Entry 6X8J (X-ray diffraction, 2.60 A resolution); this record covers chains A and B of the 6 polymer chains in the assembly.

[Chain A (and B)]
Name: Caspase-7
Organism: Homo sapiens
Notes: EC 3.4.22.60; fragment: p20; chain B of this document is another copy of the same molecule, construct and numbering; everything in this record applies to it too
UniProtKB: P55210 (CASP7_HUMAN), isoform P55210-3; residues 1-198 here correspond to UniProt positions 34-231 (UniProt number = residue number + 33)
Amino-acid sequence (198 residues; row label = number of the first residue in the row):
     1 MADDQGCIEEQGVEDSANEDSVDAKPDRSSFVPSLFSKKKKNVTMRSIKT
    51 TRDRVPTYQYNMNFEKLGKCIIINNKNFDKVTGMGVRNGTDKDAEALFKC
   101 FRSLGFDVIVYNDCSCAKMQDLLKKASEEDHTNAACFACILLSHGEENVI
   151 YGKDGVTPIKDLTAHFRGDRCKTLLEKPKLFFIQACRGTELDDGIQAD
Disordered / not traced: 1-56, 197-198

[Interface between chain A and chain B]
Residue-residue contacts (4; chain A residue first):
  L175(A) - I195(B)  hydrophobic
  L175(A) - Q196(B)
  I195(A) - L175(B)  hydrophobic
  Q196(A) - L175(B)
Interface residues without a listed pair, chain A (5 interface residues in all): G168, D169
Interface residues without a listed pair, chain B (5 interface residues in all): G168, D169

[Overview]
The chain A/chain B interface involves 5 residues from each chain.
Chain A and chain B are both Caspase-7 (Homo sapiens); the structure, Caspase-7 in complex with ketomethylene
inhibitor reveals tetrahedral adduct, was determined by X-ray diffraction.
